9CU6 - chains B and C of the 13 polymer chains in the assembly; structure by electron microscopy, 3.30 A resolution.

[Chain B]
Molecule: JRFL NFL TD CC3+ gp140
From: Human immunodeficiency virus 1
Chain sequence (649 residues; numbered 31 to 681 plus 23 insertion-coded residues; 25 numbers in that range are skipped by the numbering (no residue carries them; nothing is unmodelled there); the number before each row is that of its first residue; a row labelled like 503A-503V holds insertion residues (503A, then the next letters in order)):
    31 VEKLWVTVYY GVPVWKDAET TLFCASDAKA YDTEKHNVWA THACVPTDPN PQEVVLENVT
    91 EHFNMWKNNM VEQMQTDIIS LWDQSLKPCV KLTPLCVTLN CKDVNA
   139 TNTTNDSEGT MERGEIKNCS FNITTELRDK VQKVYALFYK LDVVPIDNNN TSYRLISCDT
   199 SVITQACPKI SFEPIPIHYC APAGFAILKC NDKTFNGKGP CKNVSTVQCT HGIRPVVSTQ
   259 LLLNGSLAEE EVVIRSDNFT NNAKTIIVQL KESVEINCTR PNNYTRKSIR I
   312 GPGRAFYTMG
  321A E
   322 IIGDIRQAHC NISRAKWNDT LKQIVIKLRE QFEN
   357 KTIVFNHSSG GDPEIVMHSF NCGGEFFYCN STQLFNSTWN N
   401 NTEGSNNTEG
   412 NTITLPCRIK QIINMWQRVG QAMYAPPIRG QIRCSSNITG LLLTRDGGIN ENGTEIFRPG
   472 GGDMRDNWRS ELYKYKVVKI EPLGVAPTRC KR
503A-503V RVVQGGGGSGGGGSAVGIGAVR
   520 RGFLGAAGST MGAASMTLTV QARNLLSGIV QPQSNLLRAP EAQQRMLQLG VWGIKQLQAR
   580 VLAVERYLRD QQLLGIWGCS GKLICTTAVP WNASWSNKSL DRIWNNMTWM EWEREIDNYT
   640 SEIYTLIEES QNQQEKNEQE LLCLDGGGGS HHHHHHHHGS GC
Not modelled in the structure: 31, 60-63, 139-149, 401-407, 458-461, 503A-503V, 547-567, 664-681
Cystine bridges: Cys54-Cys74, Cys119-Cys205, Cys126-Cys196, Cys131-Cys157, Cys218-Cys247, Cys228-Cys239, Cys296-Cys331, Cys378-Cys445, Cys385-Cys418, Cys598-Cys604
Glycans and other covalent adducts: glycan linked to Asn88, Asn625; N-acetylglucosamine (NAG) linked to Asn156, Asn160, Asn241, Asn262, Asn276, Asn295, Asn301, Asn332, Asn339, Asn362, Asn386, Asn392, Asn448, Asn637

[Chain C]
Molecule: JRFL NFL TD CC3+ gp140
From: Human immunodeficiency virus 1
Chain sequence (649 residues; numbered 31 to 681 plus 20 insertion-coded residues; 22 numbers in that range are skipped by the numbering (no residue carries them; nothing is unmodelled there); the number before each row is that of its first residue; a row labelled like 503A-503S holds insertion residues (503A, then the next letters in order)):
    31 VEKLWVTVYY GVPVWKDAET TLFCASDAKA YDTEKHNVWA THACVPTDPN PQEVVLENVT
    91 EHFNMWKNNM VEQMQTDIIS LWDQSLKPCV KLTPLCVTLN CKDVNAT
   140 NTTNDSEGTM ERGEIKNCSF NITTELRDKV QKVYALFYKL DVVPIDNNNT SYRLISCDTS
   200 VITQACPKIS FEPIPIHYCA PAGFAILKCN DKTFNGKGPC KNVSTVQCTH GIRPVVSTQL
   260 LLNGSLAEEE VVIRSDNFTN NAKTIIVQLK ESVEINCTRP NNYTRKSIRI
   312 GPGRAFYTMG
  321A E
   322 IIGDIRQAHC NISRAKWNDT LKQIVIKLRE QFEN
   357 KTIVFNHSSG GDPEIVMHSF NCGGEFFYCN STQLFNSTWN N
   401 NTEGSNNTEG
   412 NTITLPCRIK QIINMWQRVG QAMYAPPIRG QIRCSSNITG LLLTRDGGIN ENGTEIFRPG
   472 GGDMRDNWRS ELYKYKVVKI EPLGVAPTRC KR
503A-503S RVVQGGGGSGGGGSAVGIG
   517 AVRRGFLGAA GSTMGAASMT LTVQARNLLS GIVQPQSNLL RAPEAQQRML QLGVWGIKQL
   577 QARVLAVERY LRDQQLLGIW GCSGKLICTT AVPWNASWSN KSLDRIWNNM TWMEWEREID
   637 NYTSEIYTLI EESQNQQEKN EQELLCLDGG GGSHHHHHHH HGSGC
Not modelled in the structure: 31, 140-149, 401-407, 458-461, 503A-503S, 547-567, 656-681
Cystine bridges: Cys54-Cys74, Cys119-Cys205, Cys126-Cys196, Cys131-Cys157, Cys218-Cys247, Cys228-Cys239, Cys296-Cys331, Cys378-Cys445, Cys385-Cys418, Cys598-Cys604
Glycans and other covalent adducts: glycan linked to Asn88; N-acetylglucosamine (NAG) linked to Asn156, Asn160, Asn241, Asn262, Asn276, Asn295, Asn301, Asn332, Asn339, Asn362, Asn386, Asn392, Asn448, Asn625

[How chain B and chain C interact]
Residue-residue contacts (33; chain B residue first):
  Glu164(B) with Thr123(C)
  Leu165(B) with Cys126(C)
  Asp167(B) with Cys126(C); Arg192(C), salt bridge
  Pro313(B) with Cys196(C); Asp197(C); Ser199(C)
  Gly314(B) with Thr198(C)
  Thr538(B) with Ile595(C)
  Ala541(B) with Gln591(C), hydrogen bond (backbone-side chain); Ile595(C)
  Arg542(B) with Ile595(C); Glu647(C), salt bridge
  Ser546(B) with Glu584(C); Leu587(C); Arg588(C)
  Leu568(B) with Gly569(C); Ile573(C), hydrophobic
  Ile573(B) with Ile573(C), hydrophobic
  Leu576(B) with Leu576(C), hydrophobic; Gln577(C)
  Arg579(B) with Gln577(C), hydrogen bond; Val580(C); Leu581(C); Glu584(C)
  Val580(B) with Val580(C), hydrophobic
  Val583(B) with Val583(C), hydrophobic
  Tyr586(B) with Leu587(C), hydrophobic; Gln591(C), hydrogen bond
  Leu587(B) with Leu587(C), hydrophobic
  Ser599(B) with Ser599(C)
  Gly600(B) with Ser599(C)
  Ile603(B) with Lys655(C)
Interface residues without a listed pair, chain B (24 interface residues in all): Ser534, Met535, Leu545, Leu602
Interface residues without a listed pair, chain C (27 interface residues in all): Val200, Val570, Gly594, Gly597, Gln652

[Overview]
24 residues of chain B and 27 residues of chain C are in contact, with 3 hydrogen bonds and 2 salt bridges.
Polar contacts include Asp167(B)-Arg192(C), Arg542(B)-Glu647(C) and Ala541(B)-Gln591(C). Covalently linked
N-acetylglucosamine: at Asn156(B), Asn160(B), Asn241(B), Asn262(B), Asn276(B) and Asn295(B) and 8 more.
Both chains are JRFL NFL TD CC3+ gp140 (Human immunodeficiency virus 1). Entry 9CU6 (LJF-034 Fab in complex
with HIV Env JRFL NFL TD CC3+ trimer and 35O22 Fab) was determined by electron microscopy (same publication as
9DMF, 9CU5 and 9CV7).
